PDB entry 6R1T | electron microscopy, 4.02 A resolution (low resolution: residue-level contacts below are approximate; hydrogen-bond / salt-bridge calls are withheld) | chains E and I of the 10 polymer chains in the assembly

[Chain E]
Name: Histone H3
From: Xenopus laevis
UniProtKB: A0A310TTQ1 (A0A310TTQ1_XENLA); residues 37-135 here correspond to UniProt positions 38-136 (UniProt number = residue number + 1)
Chain sequence (99 residues; numbered 37 to 135; the number before each row is that of its first residue):
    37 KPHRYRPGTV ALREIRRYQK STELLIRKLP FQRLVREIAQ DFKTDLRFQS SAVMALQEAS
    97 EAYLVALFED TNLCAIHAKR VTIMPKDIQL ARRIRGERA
Not modelled in the structure: 135

[Chain I]
Molecule: 147-nt DNA strand
From: synthetic construct
Sequence (147 nucleotides; row label = number of the first residue in the row; numbers below 1 keep their minus sign (DA-73 is residue -73)):
   -73 ATCGGATGTA TATATCTGAC ACGTGCCTGG AGACTAGGGA GTAATCCCCT TGGCGGTTAA
   -13 AACGCGGGGG ACAGCGCGTA CGTGCGTTTA AGCGGTGCTA GAGCTGTCTA CGACCAATTG
    47 AGCGGCCTCG GCACCGGGAT TCTCGAT

[Chain E / chain I interface]
Contacting residue pairs - 25 pairs, chain E then chain I:
  His39(E) - DA-68(I)
  His39(E) - DT-67(I)
  Arg40(E) - DT9(I)
  Arg40(E) - DG10(I)
  Tyr41(E) - DT-67(I)
  Tyr41(E) - DG-66(I)
  Tyr41(E) - DG10(I)
  Arg42(E) - DT9(I)
  Pro43(E) - DG8(I)
  Pro43(E) - DT9(I)
  Gly44(E) - DG8(I)
  Gly44(E) - DT9(I)
  Val46(E) - DT9(I)
  Val46(E) - DG10(I)
  Ala47(E) - DT9(I)
  Arg49(E) - DG-66(I)
  Arg49(E) - DT-65(I)
  Arg63(E) - DA17(I)
  Arg63(E) - DG18(I)
  Lys64(E) - DG18(I)
  Leu65(E) - DG18(I)
  Pro66(E) - DA17(I)
  Arg69(E) - DA17(I)
  Arg83(E) - DA26(I)
  Arg83(E) - DG27(I)
Interface residues without a listed pair, chain E (18 interface residues in all): Thr45, Asp81, Lys115
Interface residues without a listed pair, chain I (13 interface residues in all): DA-1, DC19

[Overview]
The interface between chain E and chain I involves 18 residues on one side and 13 on the other.
Chain E is Histone H3 (Xenopus laevis) and chain I is a 147-nt DNA strand (synthetic construct); the
structure, Structure of LSD2/NPAC-linker/nucleosome core particle complex: Class 1, free nuclesome, was
determined by electron microscopy (same publication as 6R1U and 6R25).
